PDB entry 6TR6 | X-ray diffraction, 1.35 A resolution | chain A

== Chain A ==
Protein: Palmitoleoyl-protein carboxylesterase NOTUM
Source organism: Homo sapiens
Notes: EC 3.1.1.98
UniProt: Q6P988 (NOTUM_HUMAN); numbering as in UniProt (aligned over 81-451)
Chain sequence (383 residues; each row starts with the number of its first residue):
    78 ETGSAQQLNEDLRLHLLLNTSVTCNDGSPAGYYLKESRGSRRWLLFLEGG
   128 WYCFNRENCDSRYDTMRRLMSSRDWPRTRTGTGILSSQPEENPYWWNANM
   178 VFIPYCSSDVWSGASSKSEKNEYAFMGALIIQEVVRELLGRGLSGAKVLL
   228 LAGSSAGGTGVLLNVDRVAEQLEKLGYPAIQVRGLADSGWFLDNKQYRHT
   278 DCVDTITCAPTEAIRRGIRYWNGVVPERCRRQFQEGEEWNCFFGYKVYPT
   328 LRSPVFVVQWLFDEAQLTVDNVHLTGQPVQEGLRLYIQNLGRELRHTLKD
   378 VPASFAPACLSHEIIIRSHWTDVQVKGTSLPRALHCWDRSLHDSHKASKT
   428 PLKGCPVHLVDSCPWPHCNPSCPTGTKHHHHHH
Unresolved in the structure: 78-87, 277-285, 351-355, 422-426, 452-460
Construct notes: expression tag (78-80, 452-460); engineered mutation Ser330 (Cys in Q6P988)
Cystine bridges: Cys101-Cys183, Cys130-Cys136, Cys306-Cys318, Cys386-Cys449, Cys413-Cys432, Cys440-Cys445
Covalent attachments: N-acetylglucosamine (NAG) linked to Asn96
Residues lining bound ligands:
  - N-acetyl serotonin (ASE), molecule 1: Trp128, Tyr129, Val187, Ala233, Thr236, Phe268, Pro287, Ile291, Phe319, Phe320, Ala342, Val346
  - N-acetyl serotonin (ASE), molecule 2: Leu269, Asp270, Asn271, Lys272, Gln273, Ala286, Pro287, Thr288, Gln343, Val346, Asp347
UniProt features mapped onto this chain:
  - active site (Charge relay system): Ser232, Asp340, His389
  - modified residue: Ser81 (Phosphoserine)
  - glycosylation: Asn96 (N-linked (GlcNAc...) asparagine)
  - mutagenesis: Ser232 (S232A: Abolishes enzyme activity. Unable to mediate serine depalmitoleoylation of WNT proteins)
From the paper describing this entry:
  - binding site for N-acetyl serotonin: Phe320
  - catalytic residues: Ser232, Asp340, His389 (citing earlier work)
  - catalytic residues: Gly126, Gly127, Trp128, Ala233 (proposed by the authors, not directly observed)

== Summary ==
Ligands of chain A: N-acetyl serotonin. N-acetylglucosamine is covalently linked to Asn96. From UniProt: 3
active-site residues and one mutagenesis site. From the paper: catalytic residues Ser232, Asp340 and His389
among others; a binding site for N-acetyl serotonin at Phe320.
Chain A is Palmitoleoyl-protein carboxylesterase NOTUM (Homo sapiens); the structure, N-acetylserotonin-Notum
complex, was determined by X-ray diffraction (same publication as 6TR5 and 6TR7).
